Entry 6GL4 (X-ray diffraction, 1.95 A resolution); this record covers chain A.

# Chain A
Protein: Glutamate receptor 2
Organism: Rattus norvegicus
UniProt: P19491 (GRIA2_RAT), isoform P19491-3; the construct has insertions or renumbered stretches relative to UniProt, so the offset changes along the chain: 3-117 = UniProt 413-527; 119-264 = UniProt 652-797
Amino-acid sequence (264 residues; numbered 1 to 264; the number before each row is that of its first residue):
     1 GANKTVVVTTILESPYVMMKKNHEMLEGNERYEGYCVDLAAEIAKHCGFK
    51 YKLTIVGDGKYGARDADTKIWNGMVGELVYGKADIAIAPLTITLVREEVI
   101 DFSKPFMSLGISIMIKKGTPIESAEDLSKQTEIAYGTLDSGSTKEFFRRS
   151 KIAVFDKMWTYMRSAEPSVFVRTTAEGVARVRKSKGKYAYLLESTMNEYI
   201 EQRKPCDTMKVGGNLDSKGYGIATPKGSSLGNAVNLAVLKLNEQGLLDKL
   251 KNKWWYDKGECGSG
Disordered / not traced: 264
Sequence notes: expression tag (1-2); linker (118-119)
Curated features (UniProtKB/Swiss-Prot):
  - binding site (L-glutamate): P89, T91, R96, S142, T143, E193
  - site: R64 (Interaction with the cone snail toxin Con-ikot-ikot), I121 (Crucial to convey clamshell closure to channel opening), R148 (Interaction with the cone snail toxin Con-ikot-ikot), K240 (Interaction with the cone snail toxin Con-ikot-ikot)
  - glycosylation: N3 (N-linked (GlcNAc...) asparagine)
  - modified residue (Phosphoserine): S150, S184
Disulfide bonds: C206-C261
Residues lining bound ligands: glutamic acid (GLU): Y61, P89, L90, T91, R96, L138, G141, S142, T143, L192, E193, M196, Y220
From the paper describing this entry:
  - binding site for bromide ion: I92, R96, K104, P105

# Overview
Ligands of chain A: glutamic acid. Curated annotation (UniProt) lists 6 L-glutamate-binding residues. The
paper reports a binding site for bromide ion at I92, R96 and K104 among others.
Chain A is Glutamate receptor 2 (Rattus norvegicus); the structure, Structure of GluA2o ligand-binding domain
(S1S2J) in complex with glutamate and sodium bromide at 1.95 A ..., was determined by X-ray diffraction
together with 6GIV from the same study.
